6Q1V - chains A and B of the 4 polymer chains in the assembly; structure by X-ray diffraction, 1.85 A resolution.

== Chain A ==
Name: DNA ligase 1
Source organism: Homo sapiens
Notes: EC 6.5.1.1
Reference sequence: P18858 (DNLI1_HUMAN); residues 262-904 here = UniProt positions 262-904
Amino-acid sequence (645 residues; numbered 260 to 904; the number before each row is that of its first residue):
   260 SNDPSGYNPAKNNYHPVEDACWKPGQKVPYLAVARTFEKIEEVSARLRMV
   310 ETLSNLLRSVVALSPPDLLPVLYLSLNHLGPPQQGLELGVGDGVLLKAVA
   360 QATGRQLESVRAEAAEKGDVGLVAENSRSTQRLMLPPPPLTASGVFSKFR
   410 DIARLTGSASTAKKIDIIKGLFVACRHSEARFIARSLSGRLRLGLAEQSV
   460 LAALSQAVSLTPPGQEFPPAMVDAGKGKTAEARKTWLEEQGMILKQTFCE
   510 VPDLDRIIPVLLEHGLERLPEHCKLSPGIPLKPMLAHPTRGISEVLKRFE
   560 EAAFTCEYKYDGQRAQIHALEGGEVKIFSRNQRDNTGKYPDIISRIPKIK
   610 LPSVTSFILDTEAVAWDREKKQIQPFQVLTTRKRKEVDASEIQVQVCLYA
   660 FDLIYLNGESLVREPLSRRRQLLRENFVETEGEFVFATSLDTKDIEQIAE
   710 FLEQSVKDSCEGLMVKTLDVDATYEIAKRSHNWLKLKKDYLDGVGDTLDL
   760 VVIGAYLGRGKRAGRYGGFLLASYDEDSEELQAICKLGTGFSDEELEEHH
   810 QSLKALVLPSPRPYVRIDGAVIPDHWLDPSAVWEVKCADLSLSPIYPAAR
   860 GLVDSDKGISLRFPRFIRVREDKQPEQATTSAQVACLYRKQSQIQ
Not modelled in the structure: 902-904
Sequence notes: expression tag (260-261); engineered mutation Arg592 (Glu in P18858)
Residues lining bound ligands: adenosine monophosphate (AMP): Ala545, Glu566, Tyr567, Lys568, Tyr569, Gln572, Arg573, Arg589, Glu621, Phe660, Ala696, Met723, Lys725, Trp742, Lys744, Lys746
Reported in the primary citation:
  - mutagenesis - E592R: increased catalytic activity on 8oxoG:A and 8oxoG:C substrates
  - binding site for the 11-nt DNA strand (chain B): Arg592
  - catalytic residues: Lys568 (citing earlier work)

== Chain B ==
Molecule: 11-nt DNA strand
Sequence (11 nucleotides; row label = number of the first residue in the row):
     3 GCTGATGCGTC

== How chain A and chain B interact ==
Residue-residue contacts - 25 pairs, chain A then chain B:
  Glu346(A) - DC10(B)  phosphate contact
  Glu346(A) - DG11(B)  phosphate contact
  Leu347(A) - DC10(B)  phosphate contact
  Gly348(A) - DG9(B)  phosphate contact
  Gly348(A) - DC10(B)  hydrogen bond to the phosphate
  Val349(A) - DG9(B)  hydrogen bond to the phosphate
  Val349(A) - DC10(B)  hydrogen bond to the phosphate
  Gly350(A) - DG9(B)  hydrogen bond to the phosphate
  Asp351(A) - DG9(B)  phosphate contact
  Gly352(A) - DG9(B)  hydrogen bond to the phosphate
  Val353(A) - DG9(B)  hydrogen bond to the phosphate
  Gly571(A) - DC13(B)  sugar contact
  Gln572(A) - DT12(B)  phosphate contact
  Gln572(A) - DC13(B)  phosphate contact
  Arg573(A) - DC13(B)  hydrogen bond to the phosphate
  Ser588(A) - DT12(B)  hydrogen bond to the phosphate
  Arg589(A) - DC13(B)  phosphate contact
  Asn590(A) - DT12(B)  hydrogen bond to the phosphate
  Arg592(A) - DG11(B)  salt bridge to the phosphate
  Arg592(A) - DT12(B)  phosphate contact
  Phe635(A) - DT12(B)  base contact
  Phe635(A) - DC13(B)  sugar contact
  Arg643(A) - DG9(B)  base contact
  Arg871(A) - DC13(B)  sugar contact
  Phe872(A) - DC13(B)  base contact
Also at the interface, not in a pair above, chain B (6 interface residues in all): DT8

== In short ==
The interface between chain A and chain B involves 19 residues on one side and 6 on the other, with 9 hydrogen
bonds and 1 salt bridge. Polar contacts include Gly348(A)-DC10(B), Val349(A)-DG9(B) and Val349(A)-DC10(B).
From the paper: the catalytic residue Lys568(A); E592R of chain A increases catalytic activity on 8oxoG:A and
8oxoG:C substrates.
Here chain A is DNA ligase 1 (Homo sapiens) and chain B is an 11-nt DNA strand. Entry 6Q1V (Human DNA Ligase 1
(E592R) Bound to an Adenylated, hydroxyl terminated DNA nick) was determined by X-ray diffraction together
with 6P09, 6P0A, 6P0B, 6P0C, 6P0D and 6P0E from the same study.
